2Z6M - chains A and E of the 6 polymer chains in the assembly; structure by X-ray diffraction, 2.72 A resolution.

# Chain A (and E)
Protein: Ferritin heavy chain
From: Homo sapiens
Notes: EC 1.16.3.1; chain E of this document is another copy of the same molecule, construct and numbering; everything in this record applies to it too
UniProtKB: P02794 (FRIH_HUMAN); residues 1-176 here correspond to UniProt positions 2-177 (UniProt number = residue number + 1)
Chain sequence (176 residues; row label = number of the first residue in the row):
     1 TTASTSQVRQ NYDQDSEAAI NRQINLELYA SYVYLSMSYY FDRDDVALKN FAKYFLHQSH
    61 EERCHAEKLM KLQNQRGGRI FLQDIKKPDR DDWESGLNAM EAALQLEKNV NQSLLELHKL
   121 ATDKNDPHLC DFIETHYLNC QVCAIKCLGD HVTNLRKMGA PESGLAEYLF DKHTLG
Disordered / not traced: 1-4
Sequence notes: engineered mutation Asp13 (His14 in P02794), Cys64 (Glu65 in P02794), Arg90 (Cys91 in P02794), Ala102 (Cys103 in P02794), Gln105 (His106 in P02794), Cys140 (Glu141 in P02794), Cys143 (Lys144 in P02794), Cys147 (Glu148 in P02794)
Swiss-Prot annotation at these positions:
  - binding site (Fe cation): Glu27, Glu62, His65, Glu107, Gln141
  - site: Arg22 (Essential for association with cargo receptor NCOA4)
  - modified residue: Thr1 (N-acetylthreonine)
Bound ions: Ca2+: Asp131, Glu134 (shared with 2 residues of chain C; Asp131(E), Glu134(E) of chain E)
Reported in the primary citation:
  - Ca2+ coordination: Glu134
  - Zn2+ coordination: His173
  - contacts within the chain: Arg90-Asp92 (hydrogen bond), Arg90-Glu94 (salt bridge) (from molecular simulation)
  - mutagenesis - H13D/C90R/C102A/H105Q: increased stability

# Chain A / chain E interface
Pairs across the interface - 28 pairs, chain A then chain E:
  Gln7(A) with Leu104(E); Lys108(E), hydrogen bond (backbone-side chain); Gly149(E), hydrogen bond (side chain-backbone); Val152(E); Thr153(E), hydrogen bond; Arg156(E)
  Val8(A) with Ile145(E); Gly149(E)
  Arg9(A) with Lys108(E)
  Gln10(A) with Lys108(E), hydrogen bond (side chain-backbone); Asn111(E), hydrogen bond; Gln112(E), hydrogen bond; Ile145(E)
  Asn11(A) with Leu115(E)
  Asn74(A) with Lys146(E)
  Gln75(A) with Val142(E); Cys143(E); Lys146(E)
  Arg76(A) with Val142(E)
  Pro127(A) with Leu115(E), hydrophobic; His118(E); Leu138(E), hydrophobic
  His128(A) with Leu138(E); Asn139(E); Val142(E)
  Asp131(A) with Glu134(E); Asn139(E)
  Glu134(A) with Glu134(E)
Other interface residues (no listed pair), chain A (13 interface residues in all): Asn125
Other interface residues (no listed pair), chain E (19 interface residues in all): Lys119, Thr135

# In short
13 residues of chain A and 19 residues of chain E are in contact; the contacts include 6 hydrogen bonds. Polar
contacts include Gln7(A)-Lys108(E), Gln7(A)-Gly149(E) and Gln7(A)-Thr153(E). Asp131(A) and Glu134(A)
coordinate Ca2+. From UniProt: 5 Fe cation-binding residues on chain A. From the paper: H13D/C90R/C102A/H105Q
of chain A increase stability; Ca2+ coordination by Glu134(A).
Chain A and chain E are both Ferritin heavy chain (Homo sapiens); the structure, Crystal structure of Human
Ferritin H8 as biotemplate for noble metal nanoparticle synthesis, was determined by X-ray diffraction
together with 3ERZ and 3ES3 from the same study.
